Entry 6PTO (electron microscopy, 7.00 A resolution (low resolution: residue-level contacts below are approximate; hydrogen-bond / salt-bridge calls are withheld)); this record covers chains j and m of the 36 polymer chains in the assembly.

[Chain j]
Protein: DNA replication licensing factor MCM4
Source organism: Saccharomyces cerevisiae
Notes: EC 3.6.4.12
UniProt: P30665 (MCM4_YEAST); numbering as in UniProt (aligned over 1-933)
Amino-acid sequence (933 residues; row label = number of the first residue in the row):
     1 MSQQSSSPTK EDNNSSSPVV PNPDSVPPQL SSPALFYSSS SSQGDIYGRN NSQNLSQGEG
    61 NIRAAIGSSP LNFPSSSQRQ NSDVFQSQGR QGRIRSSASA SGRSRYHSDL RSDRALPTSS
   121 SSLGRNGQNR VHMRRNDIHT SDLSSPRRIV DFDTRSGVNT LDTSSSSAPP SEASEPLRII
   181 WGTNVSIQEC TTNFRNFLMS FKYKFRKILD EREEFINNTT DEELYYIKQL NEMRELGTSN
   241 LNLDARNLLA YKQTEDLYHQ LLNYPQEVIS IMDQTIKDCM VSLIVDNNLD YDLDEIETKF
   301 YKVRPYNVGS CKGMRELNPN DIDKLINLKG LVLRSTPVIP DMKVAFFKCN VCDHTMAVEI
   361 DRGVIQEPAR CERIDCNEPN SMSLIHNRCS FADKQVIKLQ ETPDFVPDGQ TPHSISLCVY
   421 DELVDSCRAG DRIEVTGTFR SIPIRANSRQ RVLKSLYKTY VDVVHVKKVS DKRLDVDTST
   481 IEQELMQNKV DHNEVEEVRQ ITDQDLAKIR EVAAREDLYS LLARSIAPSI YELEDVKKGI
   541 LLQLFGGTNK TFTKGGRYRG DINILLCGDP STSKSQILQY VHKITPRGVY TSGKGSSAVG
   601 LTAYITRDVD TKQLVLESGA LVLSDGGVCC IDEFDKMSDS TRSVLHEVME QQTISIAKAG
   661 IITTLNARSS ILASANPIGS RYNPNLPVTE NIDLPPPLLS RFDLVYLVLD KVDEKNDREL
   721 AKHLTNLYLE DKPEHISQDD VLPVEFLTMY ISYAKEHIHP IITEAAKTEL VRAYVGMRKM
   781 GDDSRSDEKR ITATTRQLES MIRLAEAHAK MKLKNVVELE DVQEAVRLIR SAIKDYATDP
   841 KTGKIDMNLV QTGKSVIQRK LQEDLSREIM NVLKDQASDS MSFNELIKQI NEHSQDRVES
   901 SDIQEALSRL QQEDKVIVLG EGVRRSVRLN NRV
Disordered / not traced: 1-176, 213-220, 454, 471-497, 731-740, 780-792, 839-850, 930-933
UniProt features mapped onto this chain:
  - motif: S700 to D703 (Arginine finger)
  - binding site (ATP): G568 to S575
  - modified residue (Phosphoserine): S52, S56, S69
  - mutagenesis: K574 (K574A: Loss of MCM2-7 complex helicase activity)

[Chain m]
Protein: DNA replication licensing factor MCM7
Source organism: Saccharomyces cerevisiae
Notes: EC 3.6.4.12
UniProt: P38132 (MCM7_YEAST); numbering as in UniProt (aligned over 1-845)
Amino-acid sequence (845 residues; numbered 1 to 845; the number before each row is that of its first residue):
     1 MSAALPSIQL PVDYNNLFNE ITDFLVTFKQ DTLSSDATRN ENEDENLDAE NIEQHLLEKG
    61 PKYMAMLQKV ANRELNSVII DLDDILQYQN EKFLQGTQAD DLVSAIQQNA NHFTELFCRA
   121 IDNNMPLPTK EIDYKDDVLD VILNQRRLRN ERMLSDRTNE IRSENLMDTT MDPPSSMNDA
   181 LREVVEDETE LFPPNLTRRY FLYFKPLSQN CARRYRKKAI SSKPLSVRQI KGDFLGQLIT
   241 VRGIITRVSD VKPAVEVIAY TCDQCGYEVF QEVNSRTFTP LSECTSEECS QNQTKGQLFM
   301 STRASKFSAF QECKIQELSQ QVPVGHIPRS LNIHVNGTLV RSLSPGDIVD VTGIFLPAPY
   361 TGFKALKAGL LTETYLEAQF VRQHKKKFAS FSLTSDVEER VMELITSGDV YNRLAKSIAP
   421 EIYGNLDVKK ALLLLLVGGV DKRVGDGMKI RGDINVCLMG DPGVAKSQLL KAICKISPRG
   481 VYTTGKGSSG VGLTAAVMKD PVTDEMILEG GALVLADNGI CCIDEFDKMD ESDRTAIHEV
   541 MEQQTISISK AGINTTLNAR TSILAAANPL YGRYNPRLSP LDNINLPAAL LSRFDILFLM
   601 LDIPSRDDDE KLAEHVTYVH MHNKQPDLDF TPVEPSKMRE YIAYAKTKRP VMSEAVNDYV
   661 VQAYIRLRQD SKREMDSKFS FGQATPRTLL GIIRLSQALA KLRLADMVDI DDVEEALRLV
   721 RVSKESLYQE TNKSKEDESP TTKIFTIIKK MLQETGKNTL SYENIVKTVR LRGFTMLQLS
   781 NCIQEYSYLN VWHLINEGNT LKFVDDGTMD TDQEDSLVST PKLAPQTTAS ANVSAQDSDI
   841 DLQDA
Disordered / not traced: 32-58, 159-188, 217-219, 387-392, 730-845
Disulfide bonds: C265-C289, C474-C522
UniProt features mapped onto this chain:
  - motif: S592 to D595 (Arginine finger)
  - binding site (ATP): Y423, G463, A465, K466, S467, N568, R593, R687
  - modified residue: T811 (Phosphothreonine), S819 (Phosphoserine), S838 (Phosphoserine)
  - mutagenesis: K466 (K466A: Loss of MCM2-7 complex helicase activity)

[Interface between chain j and chain m]
Pairs across the interface (78; chain j residue first):
  I179(j) - Q145(m)
  W181(j) - Q145(m)
  W181(j) - R149(m)
  W181(j) - C265(m)
  W181(j) - G266(m)
  G182(j) - I142(m)
  T183(j) - Q145(m)
  T183(j) - R303(m)
  N184(j) - Y134(m)
  N184(j) - Q145(m)
  D256(j) - Y134(m)
  H259(j) - K135(m)
  Q260(j) - Y134(m)
  N263(j) - K135(m)
  Y264(j) - R303(m)
  M314(j) - D250(m)
  M314(j) - R341(m)
  R315(j) - D250(m)
  R315(j) - R341(m)
  E316(j) - R341(m)
  L317(j) - R341(m)
  P319(j) - F307(m)
  P319(j) - S308(m)
  P319(j) - A309(m)
  I322(j) - T302(m)
  D323(j) - R303(m)
  L333(j) - I553(m)
  K398(j) - D504(m)
  K398(j) - M506(m)
  Q400(j) - I507(m)
  Q400(j) - L508(m)
  G409(j) - P345(m)
  Q410(j) - S344(m)
  Q410(j) - P345(m)
  P412(j) - I507(m)
  H413(j) - D250(m)
  H413(j) - I507(m)
  S414(j) - D504(m)
  A429(j) - I553(m)
  G430(j) - I553(m)
  G430(j) - T555(m)
  R432(j) - T555(m)
  R432(j) - T556(m)
  A446(j) - T277(m)
  V452(j) - T277(m)
  V452(j) - F278(m)
  V452(j) - T279(m)
  L453(j) - R276(m)
  L453(j) - T277(m)
  L453(j) - F278(m)
  S455(j) - R276(m)
  S455(j) - T277(m)
  S455(j) - F278(m)
  L456(j) - K252(m)
  L456(j) - F310(m)
  Y457(j) - P253(m)
  S571(j) - S592(m)
  S571(j) - T685(m)
  S571(j) - R687(m)
  S573(j) - R687(m)
  K574(j) - R593(m)
  Q576(j) - K449(m)
  G593(j) - T535(m)
  K594(j) - T535(m)
  V609(j) - M506(m)
  S680(j) - Q683(m)
  K711(j) - K672(m)
  V712(j) - K672(m)
  E714(j) - I665(m)
  D717(j) - R668(m)
  A721(j) - V661(m)
  K722(j) - V661(m)
  T725(j) - N657(m)
  Y728(j) - K442(m)
  Y728(j) - P650(m)
  Y728(j) - M652(m)
  Y728(j) - Q697(m)
  E730(j) - K442(m)
Also at the interface, not in a pair above, chain j (69 interface residues in all): I180, N318, K324, L331, R334, R362, T411, R451, P570, T572, S575, Q579, K583, K636, R718, L720, L724, L729
Also at the interface, not in a pair above, chain m (62 interface residues in all): V138, M153, V248, V255, S275, P280, F299, D441, G447, E505, E542, G552, A588, V651, S653, P686

[Overview]
The interface between chain j and chain m involves 69 residues on one side and 62 on the other. UniProt lists
8 ATP-binding residues and one mutagenesis site on chain j; 8 ATP-binding residues and one mutagenesis site on
chain m.
Here chain j is DNA replication licensing factor MCM4 and chain m is DNA replication licensing factor MCM7,
both from Saccharomyces cerevisiae. Entry 6PTO (Structure of Ctf4 trimer in complex with three CMG helicases)
was determined by electron microscopy (same publication as 6PTJ and 6PTN).
